2FZJ - chain A; structure by X-ray diffraction, 2.00 A resolution.

Chain A:
Name: Dihydrofolate reductase
Source organism: Mus musculus
Notes: EC 1.5.1.3
UniProt: P00375 (DYR_MOUSE); residue numbers follow UniProt; this construct covers 1-186
Sequence (186 residues; numbered 1 to 186; the number before each row is that of its first residue):
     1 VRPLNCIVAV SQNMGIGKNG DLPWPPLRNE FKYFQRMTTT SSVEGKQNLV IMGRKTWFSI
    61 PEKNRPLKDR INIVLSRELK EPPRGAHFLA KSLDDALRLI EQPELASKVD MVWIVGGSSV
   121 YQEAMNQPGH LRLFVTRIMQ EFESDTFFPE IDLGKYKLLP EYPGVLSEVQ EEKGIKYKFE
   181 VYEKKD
Residues lining bound ligands:
  - DH3 (2,4-diamino-5-[3',4'-dimethoxy-5'-(5-carboxyl-1-pentynyl)]benzyl pyrimidine): I7, V8, A9, L22, E30, F31, F34, Q35, T56, S59, I60, P61, L67, K68, R70, V115, Y121, T136
  - NADPH (NDP; NADPH dihydro-nicotinamide-adenine-dinucleotide phosphate): V8, A9, I16, G17, K18, G20, D21, L22, W24, G53, R54, K55, T56, S59, L75, S76, R77, E78, K91, S92, L93, V115, G116, G117, S118, S119, V120, Y121, E123, T146

In short:
Chain A binds NADPH and compound DH3.
Chain A is Dihydrofolate reductase (Mus musculus); the structure, New Insights into DHFR Interactions:
Analysis of Pneumocystis carinii and Mouse DHFR Complexes with NADPH and ..., was determined by X-ray
diffraction, deposited together with 2FZH and 2FZI.
